4WP5 - chains A and B; structure by X-ray diffraction, 2.90 A resolution.

[Chain A]
Protein: mRNA export protein
From: Chaetomium thermophilum
UniProtKB: G0SET4 (G0SET4_CHATD); residue numbers follow UniProt; this construct covers 365-564
Sequence (213 residues; each row starts with the number of its first residue):
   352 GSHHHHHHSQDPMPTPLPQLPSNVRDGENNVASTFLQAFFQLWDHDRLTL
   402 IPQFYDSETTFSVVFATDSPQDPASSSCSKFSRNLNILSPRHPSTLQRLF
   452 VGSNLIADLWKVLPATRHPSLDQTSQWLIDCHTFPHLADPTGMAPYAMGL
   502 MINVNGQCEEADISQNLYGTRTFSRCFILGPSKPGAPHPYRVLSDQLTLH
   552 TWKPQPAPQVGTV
Unresolved in the structure: 352-363, 442-443
Differences from the reference sequence: expression tag (352-364)

[Chain B]
Protein: Mtr2
From: Chaetomium thermophilum
UniProtKB: G0SG92 (G0SG92_CHATD); residues 8-183 here correspond to UniProt positions 12-187 (UniProt number = residue number + 4)
Sequence (183 residues; each row starts with the number of its first residue):
     1 MLSRRYAAKSFVEWYYRQINENKPVASGYVNNNATYTKAGHPPADITING
    51 RVVATPEEWDTMLKEQRAQHNTSSSSTLPIGRKPVRYDVDCFDVHVINAD
   101 YRFAAPQRMIEQHAPTDGVRMMMALTVSGSVYFGASPRSTDDYVIKQHFN
   151 DVFILVPNWDVLEKPGARSARKYLIASHKYRAY
Unresolved in the structure: 69-80
Differences from the reference sequence: initiating methionine (1); expression tag (2-7); conflict Ala170 (Gly174 in G0SG92)

[Chain A / chain B interface]
Residue-residue contacts (83):
  Met364(A) with Ala68(B)
  Thr366(A) with Gln66(B)
  Pro367(A) with Gln66(B); Phe133(B), hydrophobic; Gln147(B)
  Leu368(A) with Ile48(B), hydrophobic; Asn49(B); Trp59(B), hydrophobic; Met62(B); Gln66(B), hydrogen bond (backbone-side chain); Tyr180(B), hydrophobic
  Pro369(A) with Asn49(B), hydrogen bond (backbone-side chain)
  Gln370(A) with Asn49(B); Gln147(B); Ala182(B)
  Leu371(A) with Asn49(B), hydrogen bond (backbone-backbone); Arg51(B); Arg181(B), hydrogen bond (backbone-side chain)
  Pro372(A) with Gly50(B); Arg181(B)
  Ser373(A) with Arg181(B)
  Asn374(A) with Thr47(B); Gly50(B); Val52(B)
  Arg376(A) with Asp45(B), salt bridge; Thr47(B), hydrogen bond; Val52(B)
  Thr411(A) with His95(B)
  Phe412(A) with His95(B)
  Ser413(A) with Asp93(B), hydrogen bond; His95(B), hydrogen bond
  Val415(A) with Cys91(B), hydrophobic; Asp93(B)
  Ala417(A) with Asp90(B); Cys91(B), hydrophobic
  Gln448(A) with Asp90(B), hydrogen bond (side chain-backbone); Cys91(B)
  Arg449(A) with Arg5(B)
  Phe451(A) with Arg4(B); His95(B)
  Leu479(A) with Arg181(B); Tyr183(B), hydrophobic
  Asp481(A) with Gly50(B); Lys179(B); Arg181(B), salt bridge
  Cys482(A) with Lys179(B)
  His483(A) with Asp45(B), salt bridge; Ser177(B), hydrogen bond; Lys179(B), hydrogen bond
  Phe485(A) with Ile154(B), hydrophobic
  His487(A) with His41(B); Asn98(B), hydrogen bond (backbone-side chain); Tyr101(B), hydrogen bond; Phe103(B); Met122(B)
  Leu488(A) with Ile97(B); Asn98(B); Met122(B), hydrophobic
  Ala489(A) with Asn98(B)
  Tyr497(A) with Arg102(B); Phe103(B), hydrogen bond (side chain-backbone)
  Met502(A) with Val152(B), hydrophobic; Ile154(B), hydrophobic; Lys179(B)
  Asn504(A) with Asn150(B), hydrogen bond; Val152(B); Lys179(B)
  Asn506(A) with Asn150(B), hydrogen bond; Tyr183(B), hydrogen bond
  Ser525(A) with Asn150(B)
  Cys527(A) with Val152(B), hydrophobic
  Ile529(A) with Ile97(B), hydrophobic; Ala124(B), hydrophobic
  Leu544(A) with Ile97(B)
  Ser545(A) with His95(B)
  Asp546(A) with His95(B)
  Gln547(A) with Asp93(B), hydrogen bond (side chain-backbone); Val94(B); His95(B); Ala124(B), hydrogen bond (side chain-backbone); Thr126(B)
  Thr549(A) with Ser128(B)
  His551(A) with His148(B), hydrogen bond
Also at the interface, not in a pair above, chain A (44 interface residues in all): Pro365, Phe416, Pro486, Thr523
Also at the interface, not in a pair above, chain B (47 interface residues in all): Pro42, Glu65, Pro84, Phe92, Leu125, Ile145, Phe153
Interface features reported in the paper:
  - interface residues, chain A: Pro365(A), Leu368(A)

[In short]
44 residues of chain A face 47 of chain B across their interface, with 19 hydrogen bonds and 3 salt bridges.
Among the polar pairs are Arg376(A)-Asp45(B), Asp481(A)-Arg181(B) and His483(A)-Asp45(B). The paper reports
interface residues Pro365(A) and Leu368(A).
Here chain A is mRNA export protein and chain B is Mtr2, both from Chaetomium thermophilum. Entry 4WP5
(Chaetomium thermophilum Mex67 NTF2-like domain complexed with Mtr2) was determined by X-ray diffraction (same
publication as 4WP2, 4WP6, 4WPM, 4X2M and 4XM4).
